Entry 1MIO (X-ray diffraction, 3.00 A resolution); this record covers chains A and B of the 4 polymer chains in the assembly.

[Chain A]
Protein: Nitrogenase molybdenum iron protein (alpha chain)
From: Clostridium pasteurianum
Reference sequence: P00467 (NIFD_CLOPA); residues 2-534 here correspond to UniProt positions 1-533 (UniProt number = residue number - 1)
Chain sequence (533 residues; numbered 2 to 534; the number before each row is that of its first residue):
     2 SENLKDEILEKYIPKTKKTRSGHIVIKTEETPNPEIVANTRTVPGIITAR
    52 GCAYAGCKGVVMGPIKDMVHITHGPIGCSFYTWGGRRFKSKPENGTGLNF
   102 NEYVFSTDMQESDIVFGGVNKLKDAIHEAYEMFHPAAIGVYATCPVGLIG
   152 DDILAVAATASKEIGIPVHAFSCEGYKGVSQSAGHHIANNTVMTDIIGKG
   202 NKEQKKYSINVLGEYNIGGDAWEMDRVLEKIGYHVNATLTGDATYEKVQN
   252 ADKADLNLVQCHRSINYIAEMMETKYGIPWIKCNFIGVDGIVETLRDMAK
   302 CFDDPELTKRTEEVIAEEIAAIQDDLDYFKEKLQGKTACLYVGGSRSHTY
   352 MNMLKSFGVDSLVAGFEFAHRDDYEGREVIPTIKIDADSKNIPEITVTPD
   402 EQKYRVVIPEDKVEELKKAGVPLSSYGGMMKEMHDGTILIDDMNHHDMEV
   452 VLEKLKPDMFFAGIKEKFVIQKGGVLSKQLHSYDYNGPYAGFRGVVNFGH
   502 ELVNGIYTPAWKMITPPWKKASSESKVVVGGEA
Disordered / not traced: 527-534
Bound ions: fe-s cluster Fe: C53, C79, C145 (shared with C23(B), C48(B), C106(B), S141(B) of chain B); fe-mo-s cluster Fe near C262 (its only coordinating residue here)
Residues lining bound ligands:
  - fe-mo-s cluster (CFM): V61, R87, Q182, H186, Y216, I218, C262, R264, S265, V343, G344, G345, S346, R347, F369, H482
  - fe-s cluster (CLP): C53, Y55, P76, I77, G78, C79, Y82, T144, C145, G176
  - 3-hydroxy-3-carboxy-adipic acid (HCA): A56, V61, G86, R87, Q182, G464, I465, Q480, H482, S483

[Chain B]
Protein: Nitrogenase molybdenum iron protein (beta chain)
From: Clostridium pasteurianum
Reference sequence: P11347 (NIFK_CLOPA); numbering as in UniProt (aligned over 1-458)
Chain sequence (458 residues; numbered 1 to 458; the number before each row is that of its first residue):
     1 MLDATPKEIVERKALRINPAKTCQPVGAMYAALGIHNCLPHSHGSQGCCS
    51 YHRTVLSRHFKEPAMASTSSFTEGASVFGGGSNIKTAVKNIFSLYNPDII
   101 AVHTTCLSETLGDDLPTYISQMEDAGSIPEGKLVIHTNTPSYVGSHVTGF
   151 ANMVQGIVNYLSENTGAKNGKINVIPGFVGPADMREIKRLFEAMDIPYIM
   201 FPDTSGVLDGPTTGEYKMYPEGGTKIEDLKDTGNSDLTLSLGSYASDLGA
   251 KTLEKKCKVPFKTLRTPIGVSATDEFIMALSEATGKEVPASIEEERGQLI
   301 DLMIDAQQYLQGKKVALLGDPDEIIALSKFIIELGAIPKYVVTGTPGMKF
   351 QKEIDAMLAEAGIEGSKVKVEGDFFDVHQWIKNEGVDLLISNTYGKFIAR
   401 EENIPFVRFGFPIMDRYGHYYNPKVGYKGAIRLVEEITNVILDKIERECT
   451 EEDFEVVR
Disordered / not traced: 1
Bound ions: fe-s cluster Fe: C23, C48, C106, S141 (shared with C53(A), C79(A), C145(A) of chain A); Ca2+ site 1: K61, E62 (shared with 2 residues of chain D); Ca2+ site 2: D301, D305 (shared with 2 residues of chain D)
Residues lining bound ligands: fe-s cluster (CLP): C23, P25, S45, Q46, G47, C48, Y51, H52, T105, C106, S141
Swiss-Prot annotation at these positions:
  - binding site ([8Fe-7S] cluster): C23, C48, C106, S141

[Chain A / chain B interface]
Pairs across the interface - 140 pairs, chain A then chain B:
  K12(A) - S93(B)
  K12(A) - L94(B)
  Y13(A) - L94(B)  hydrophobic
  I14(A) - K89(B)
  I14(A) - S93(B)
  K16(A) - K89(B)
  T17(A) - N90(B)  hydrogen bond
  T43(A) - Q46(B)  hydrogen bond
  T43(A) - S70(B)
  V44(A) - S70(B)
  V44(A) - N90(B)
  P45(A) - T68(B)
  P45(A) - S69(B)
  P45(A) - N83(B)
  P45(A) - T86(B)
  P45(A) - A87(B)
  P45(A) - N90(B)  hydrogen bond (backbone-side chain)
  G46(A) - T68(B)  hydrogen bond (backbone-backbone)
  G46(A) - A87(B)
  G46(A) - N90(B)
  G46(A) - I91(B)  hydrogen bond (backbone-backbone)
  G46(A) - Y95(B)
  I47(A) - L94(B)  hydrophobic
  I47(A) - Y95(B)  hydrophobic
  I48(A) - R53(B)
  I48(A) - A66(B)
  I48(A) - Y95(B)  hydrogen bond (backbone-side chain)
  I48(A) - M218(B)  hydrophobic
  T49(A) - Q46(B)
  R51(A) - Q46(B)
  R51(A) - S50(B)  hydrogen bond (backbone-side chain)
  G52(A) - Q46(B)
  G52(A) - G47(B)
  C53(A) - G47(B)
  A56(A) - Y51(B)
  P76(A) - Y142(B)  hydrophobic
  I77(A) - R16(B)
  I77(A) - P19(B)  hydrophobic
  I77(A) - K21(B)
  I77(A) - T22(B)
  I77(A) - C23(B)
  G78(A) - T22(B)
  G78(A) - C23(B)
  F81(A) - P19(B)  hydrophobic
  F81(A) - K21(B)
  F81(A) - T22(B)
  Y82(A) - T22(B)
  Y82(A) - V26(B)
  Y82(A) - Y51(B)  hydrophobic
  Y82(A) - H52(B)
  Y82(A) - V55(B)  hydrophobic
  T83(A) - Y51(B)
  W84(A) - N18(B)
  W84(A) - P19(B)
  W84(A) - F374(B)  hydrophobic
  W84(A) - Y394(B)  hydrogen bond (backbone-side chain)
  G86(A) - R58(B)
  F101(A) - A4(B)  hydrophobic
  E103(A) - L2(B)
  E103(A) - D3(B)  hydrogen bond (side chain-backbone)
  E103(A) - N18(B)
  E103(A) - F397(B)
  Y104(A) - D3(B)  hydrogen bond (side chain-backbone)
  Y104(A) - A4(B)
  Y104(A) - T5(B)  hydrogen bond (side chain-backbone)
  Y104(A) - I17(B)  hydrophobic
  Y104(A) - N18(B)
  Y104(A) - F375(B)  hydrophobic
  V105(A) - R16(B)
  V105(A) - I17(B)
  V105(A) - N18(B)  hydrogen bond (backbone-backbone)
  F106(A) - R16(B)
  F106(A) - I17(B)  hydrophobic
  S107(A) - A14(B)
  S107(A) - L15(B)
  S107(A) - R16(B)  hydrogen bond (backbone-backbone)
  T108(A) - A14(B)
  D109(A) - R16(B)  salt bridge
  D109(A) - K21(B)  salt bridge
  M110(A) - Y142(B)
  Q111(A) - Y142(B)
  E112(A) - Y142(B)  hydrogen bond (backbone-backbone)
  I115(A) - Y142(B)  hydrophobic
  K122(A) - A14(B)
  D125(A) - K13(B)  salt bridge
  D125(A) - A14(B)
  A126(A) - A14(B)
  A126(A) - L15(B)
  E129(A) - R12(B)
  E129(A) - K13(B)
  E129(A) - A14(B)  hydrogen bond (side chain-backbone)
  E129(A) - L15(B)  hydrogen bond (side chain-backbone)
  A130(A) - L15(B)
  M133(A) - V10(B)  hydrophobic
  M133(A) - R12(B)
  M133(A) - I17(B)  hydrophobic
  M133(A) - F375(B)  hydrophobic
  F134(A) - L15(B)  hydrophobic
  F134(A) - I17(B)  hydrophobic
  C145(A) - S45(B)
  C145(A) - L107(B)  hydrophobic
  P146(A) - T110(B)
  L149(A) - L107(B)  hydrophobic
  L149(A) - T110(B)
  I150(A) - T110(B)
  Y177(A) - T72(B)
  Y177(A) - E73(B)  hydrogen bond (backbone-backbone)
  Y177(A) - S76(B)
  Y177(A) - L107(B)  hydrophobic
  K178(A) - E73(B)  salt bridge
  D389(A) - T72(B)  hydrogen bond
  S390(A) - E73(B)
  N392(A) - E73(B)
  N445(A) - Y95(B)
  H446(A) - Y95(B)
  H446(A) - Y216(B)
  H447(A) - L94(B)
  H447(A) - Y95(B)  hydrogen bond (backbone-side chain)
  I465(A) - T54(B)
  I465(A) - R58(B)
  K466(A) - T54(B)
  F469(A) - S57(B)
  F469(A) - K61(B)
  F469(A) - E62(B)
  F469(A) - P63(B)
  V470(A) - M65(B)  hydrophobic
  V470(A) - Y216(B)  hydrophobic
  Q472(A) - T212(B)
  K473(A) - E62(B)  salt bridge
  K473(A) - G210(B)
  K473(A) - P211(B)
  K473(A) - T212(B)
  K473(A) - G214(B)  hydrogen bond (backbone-backbone)
  K473(A) - E215(B)  hydrogen bond (backbone-backbone)
  G474(A) - G214(B)
  G474(A) - E215(B)
  G474(A) - Y216(B)
  I515(A) - T212(B)
  I515(A) - T213(B)
  I515(A) - G214(B)
Other interface residues (no listed pair), chain A (69 interface residues in all): A50, Y55, I72, G179, E450, G475
Other interface residues (no listed pair), chain B (69 interface residues in all): S67, F71, C106, L111, S141, P412

[Overview]
The chain A/chain B interface involves 69 residues from each chain, with 21 hydrogen bonds and 5 salt bridges.
Among the polar pairs are D109(A)-R16(B), D109(A)-K21(B) and D125(A)-K13(B). Fe-s cluster is bound between
chain A and chain B.
Chain A is Nitrogenase molybdenum iron protein (alpha chain) and chain B is Nitrogenase molybdenum iron
protein (beta chain), both from Clostridium pasteurianum; the structure, X-ray crystal structure of the
nitrogenase molybdenum-iron protein from clostridium pasteurianum at 3.0 angstroms resolution, was determined
by X-ray diffraction.
